8FL8 - chains 8 and J of the 27 polymer chains in the assembly; structure by electron microscopy, 4.20 A resolution (low resolution: residue-level contacts below are approximate; hydrogen-bond / salt-bridge calls are withheld).

== Chain 8 ==
Molecule: ATP synthase protein 8
Organism: Saccharomyces cerevisiae
UniProtKB: A0A0G3F1I9 (A0A0G3F1I9_YEASX); residues 7-47 here = UniProt positions 7-47
Amino-acid sequence (41 residues; numbered 7 to 47; the number before each row is that of its first residue):
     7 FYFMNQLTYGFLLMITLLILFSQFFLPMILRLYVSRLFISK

== Chain J ==
Molecule: ATP18 isoform 1
Organism: Saccharomyces cerevisiae
UniProtKB: A0A6A5PRS1 (A0A6A5PRS1_YEASX); residues 1-37 here = UniProt positions 1-37
Amino-acid sequence (37 residues; numbered 1 to 37; the number before each row is that of its first residue):
     1 MLKRFPTPILKVYWPFFVAGAAVYYGMSKAADLSSNT

== Interface between chain 8 and chain J ==
Residue-residue contacts - 26 pairs, chain 8 then chain J:
  F7(8) with A31(J)
  F9(8) with M27(J)
  L13(8) with Y24(J); M27(J)
  T14(8) with Y24(J)
  F17(8) with Y24(J)
  M20(8) with F17(J)
  L24(8) with I9(J); Y13(J)
  I25(8) with I9(J)
  S28(8) with T7(J); I9(J)
  Q29(8) with L2(J); K3(J); R4(J); F5(J); P6(J); T7(J); I9(J)
  F30(8) with M1(J); L2(J)
  P33(8) with K3(J); F5(J)
  M34(8) with M1(J)
  R37(8) with K3(J); F5(J)
Interface residues without a listed pair, chain 8 (17 interface residues in all): I21, F31, L32
Interface residues without a listed pair, chain J (17 interface residues in all): P8, F16, V23, S35

== Overview ==
Chain 8 and chain J each contribute 17 residues to their interface.
Chain 8 is ATP synthase protein 8 and chain J is ATP18 isoform 1, both from Saccharomyces cerevisiae; the
structure, Yeast ATP Synthase structure in presence of MgATP, was determined by electron microscopy (same
publication as 8F29, 8F39 and 8FKJ).
